9OLJ - chains B and C of the 7 polymer chains in the assembly; structure by electron microscopy, 3.52 A resolution.

== Chain B (and C) ==
Protein: Vesicle-fusing ATPase
From: Cricetulus griseus
Notes: EC 3.6.4.6; chain C of this document is another copy of the same molecule, construct and numbering; everything in this record applies to it too
UniProt: P18708 (NSF_CRIGR); residues 1-744 here = UniProt positions 1-744
Sequence (747 residues; numbered -2 to 744; the number before each row is that of its first residue; numbers below 1 keep their minus sign (Gly-2 is residue -2)):
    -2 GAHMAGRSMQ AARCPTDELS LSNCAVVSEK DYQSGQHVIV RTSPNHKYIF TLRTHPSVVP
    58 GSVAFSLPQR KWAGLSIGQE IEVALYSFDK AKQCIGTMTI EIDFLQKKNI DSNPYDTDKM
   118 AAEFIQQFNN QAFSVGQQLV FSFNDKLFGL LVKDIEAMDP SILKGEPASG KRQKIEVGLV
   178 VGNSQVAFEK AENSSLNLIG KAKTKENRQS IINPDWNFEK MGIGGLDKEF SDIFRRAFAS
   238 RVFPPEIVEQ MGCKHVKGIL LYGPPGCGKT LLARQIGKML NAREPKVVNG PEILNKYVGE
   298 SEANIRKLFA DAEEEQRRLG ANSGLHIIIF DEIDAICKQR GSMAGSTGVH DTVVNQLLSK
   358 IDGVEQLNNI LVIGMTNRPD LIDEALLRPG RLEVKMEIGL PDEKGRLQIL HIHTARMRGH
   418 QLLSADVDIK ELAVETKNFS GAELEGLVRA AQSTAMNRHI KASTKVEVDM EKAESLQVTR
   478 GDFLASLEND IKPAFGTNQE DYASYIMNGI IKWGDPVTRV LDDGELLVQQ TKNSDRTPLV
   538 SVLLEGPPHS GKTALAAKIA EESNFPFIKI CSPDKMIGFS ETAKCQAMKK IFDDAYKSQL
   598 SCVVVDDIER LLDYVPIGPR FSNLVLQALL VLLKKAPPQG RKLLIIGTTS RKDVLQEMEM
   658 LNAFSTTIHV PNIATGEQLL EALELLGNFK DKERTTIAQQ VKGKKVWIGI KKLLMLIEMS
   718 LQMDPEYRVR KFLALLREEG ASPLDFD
Not modelled in the structure: -2 to 204, 741-744 (chain C: -2 to 203, 741-744)
Sequence notes: expression tag (-2 to 0)
Bound ions: Mg2+ near Thr550 (its only coordinating residue here)
Ligand contacts:
  - ADP (adenosine-5'-diphosphate), molecule 1: Gly219, Ile220, Gly221, Gly263, Cys264, Gly265, Lys266, Thr267, Leu268, Ile406, His410, Gly438, Ala439, Glu442
  - ADP, molecule 2: Asp359, Arg385, Arg388
  - ATP (adenosine-5'-triphosphate): Ile503, Met504, Asn505, Gly506, Ile507, Ile508, Trp510, Val514, His546, Ser547, Gly548, Lys549, Thr550, Ala551, Leu552, Ile707, Lys708
Curated features (UniProtKB/Swiss-Prot):
  - binding site (ATP): Asn505 to Trp510, Pro545 to Leu552
  - binding site (Mg(2+)): Thr550
  - modified residue: Lys105 (N6-acetyllysine), Ser207 (Phosphoserine), Tyr259 (Phosphotyrosine), Ser569 (Phosphoserine)
What the authors report for this chain:
  - post-translational modification sites: Ser207 (citing earlier work)

== Chain B / chain C interface ==
Pairs across the interface (68):
  Pro211(B) with Lys462(C), hydrogen bond (backbone-side chain)
  Trp213(B) with Ser460(C); Lys462(C)
  Phe215(B) with Thr461(C)
  Arg232(B) with Thr451(C), hydrogen bond; Asn454(C)
  Ala236(B) with Met453(C)
  Ser237(B) with Met453(C)
  Phe240(B) with Met453(C); His456(C); Ile457(C), hydrophobic
  Glu246(B) with Arg413(C)
  Gln247(B) with Arg413(C); His417(C)
  Met248(B) with Leu419(C), hydrophobic; Gln449(C)
  Cys250(B) with Gln449(C)
  Lys251(B) with Arg446(C)
  Val253(B) with Arg446(C)
  Tyr294(B) with Lys293(C)
  Val295(B) with Asn292(C); Lys293(C), hydrogen bond (backbone-backbone); Thr344(C)
  Glu299(B) with Pro288(C); Leu291(C)
  Arg303(B) with Glu289(C)
  Arg337(B) with Glu329(C), salt bridge
  Gly338(B) with Arg375(C)
  Asp348(B) with Arg375(C), salt bridge
  Asn352(B) with Glu329(C); Asp331(C)
  Gln353(B) with Asn286(C); Pro288(C)
  Ser356(B) with Asn286(C); Gly287(C)
  Gly360(B) with Thr267(C); Arg271(C)
  Val361(B) with Thr267(C); Arg271(C), hydrogen bond (backbone-side chain); Asp328(C)
  Glu362(B) with Asn286(C)
  Pro386(B) with Ala439(C)
  Glu390(B) with Arg446(C), salt bridge
  Gln526(B) with Gln719(C)
  Gln527(B) with Glu715(C); Met716(C); Gln719(C)
  Asn530(B) with Gln719(C)
  Ser531(B) with Glu715(C)
  Arg533(B) with Asn505(C); Asn685(C)
  Thr534(B) with Met712(C); Glu715(C)
  Lys586(B) with Ile574(C)
  Phe618(B) with Arg617(C), hydrogen bond (backbone-side chain)
  Asn620(B) with Asp610(C), hydrogen bond (side chain-backbone); Val612(C)
  Gln624(B) with Arg607(C), hydrogen bond; Asp610(C); Tyr611(C), hydrogen bond (side chain-backbone)
  Val628(B) with Pro570(C); Ile574(C), hydrophobic
  Leu629(B) with Ile574(C), hydrophobic
  Lys632(B) with Asp571(C), hydrogen bond (side chain-backbone)
  Glu654(B) with Pro613(C)
  Glu656(B) with Pro613(C)
  Asn659(B) with His546(C), hydrogen bond (backbone-side chain)
  Ser662(B) with Lys709(C)
Other interface residues (no listed pair), chain B (66 interface residues in all): Ile209, Asn214, Glu216, Arg233, Val239, Ile244, Val245, Gly296, Glu297, Thr349, Gln363, Ala382, Arg385, Leu523, Asp532, Leu621, Leu623, Ala625, Leu627, Lys631, Met655
Other interface residues (no listed pair), chain C (65 interface residues in all): Pro262, Gly263, Val284, Ile326, Ala332, Asn374, Met414, Glu440, Val463, Val465, Ala470, Leu473, Asp487, Pro545, Phe576, Asp604, Ile614, Leu711, Ile714, Met720

== In short ==
Chain B and chain C form an interface of 66 and 65 residues respectively; the contacts include 10 hydrogen
bonds and 3 salt bridges. Among the polar pairs are Arg337(B)-Glu329(C), Asp348(B)-Arg375(C) and
Glu390(B)-Arg446(C). Ligands of chain B: ATP and ADP. From the paper: a modification site at Ser207(B).
Both chains are Vesicle-fusing ATPase (Cricetulus griseus). Entry 9OLJ (22bin20S complex (NSF-alphaSNAP-2:2
syntaxin-1a:SNAP-25), hydrolyzing, class 18) was determined by electron microscopy, deposited together with
9OJR, 9OJU, 9OJZ, 9OK3, 9OK5, 9OKC and 17 further entries.
